Entry 8WDE (electron microscopy, 3.60 A resolution); this record covers chains A and C of the 5 polymer chains in the assembly.

== Chain A (and C) ==
Molecule: Spike glycoprotein
From: Human coronavirus 229E
Notes: chain C of this document is another copy of the same molecule, construct and numbering; everything in this record applies to it too
Chain sequence (1165 residues; numbered 15 to 1179; the number before each row is that of its first residue):
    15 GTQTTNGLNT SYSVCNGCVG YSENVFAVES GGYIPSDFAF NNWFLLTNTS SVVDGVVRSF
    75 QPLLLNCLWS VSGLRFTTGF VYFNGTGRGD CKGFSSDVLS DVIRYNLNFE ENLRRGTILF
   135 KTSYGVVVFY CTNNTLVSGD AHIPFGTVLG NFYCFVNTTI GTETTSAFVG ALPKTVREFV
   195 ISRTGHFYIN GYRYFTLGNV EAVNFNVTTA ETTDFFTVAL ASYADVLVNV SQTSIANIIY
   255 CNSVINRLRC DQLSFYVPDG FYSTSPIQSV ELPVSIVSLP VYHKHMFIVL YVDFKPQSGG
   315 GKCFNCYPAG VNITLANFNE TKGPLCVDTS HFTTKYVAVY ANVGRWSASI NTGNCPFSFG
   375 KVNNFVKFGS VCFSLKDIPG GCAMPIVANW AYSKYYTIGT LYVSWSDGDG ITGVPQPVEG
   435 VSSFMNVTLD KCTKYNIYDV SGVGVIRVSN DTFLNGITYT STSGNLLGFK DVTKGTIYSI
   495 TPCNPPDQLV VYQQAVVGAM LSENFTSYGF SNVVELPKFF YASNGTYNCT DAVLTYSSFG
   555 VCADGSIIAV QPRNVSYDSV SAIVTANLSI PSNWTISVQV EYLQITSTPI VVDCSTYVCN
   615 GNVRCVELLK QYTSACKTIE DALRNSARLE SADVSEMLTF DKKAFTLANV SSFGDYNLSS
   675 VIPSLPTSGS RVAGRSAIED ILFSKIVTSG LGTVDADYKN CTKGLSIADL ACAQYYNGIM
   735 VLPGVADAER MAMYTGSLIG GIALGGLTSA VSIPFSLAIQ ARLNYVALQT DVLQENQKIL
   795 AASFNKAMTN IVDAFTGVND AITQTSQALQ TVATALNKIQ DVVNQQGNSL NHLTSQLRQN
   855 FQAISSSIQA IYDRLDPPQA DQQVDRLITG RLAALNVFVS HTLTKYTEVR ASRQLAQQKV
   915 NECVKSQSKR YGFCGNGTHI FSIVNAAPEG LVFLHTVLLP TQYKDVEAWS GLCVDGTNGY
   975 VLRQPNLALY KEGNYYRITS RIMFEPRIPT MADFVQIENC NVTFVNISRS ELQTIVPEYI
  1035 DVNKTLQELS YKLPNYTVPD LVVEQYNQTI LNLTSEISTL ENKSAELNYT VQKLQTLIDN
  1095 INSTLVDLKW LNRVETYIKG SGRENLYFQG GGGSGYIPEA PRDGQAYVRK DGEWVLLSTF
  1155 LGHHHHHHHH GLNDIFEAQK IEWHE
Unresolved in the structure: 15-36, 150-164, 175-177, 355-356, 392-394, 566-581, 681-684, 759-767, 812-818, 960-1179 (chain C: 15-36, 150-164, 175-177, 311-325, 333-343, 352-358, 361-363, 390-395, 432-433, 566-579, 681-684, 759-767, 813-818, 960-1179)
Disulfides: Cys81-Cys105, Cys145-Cys168, Cys255-Cys264, Cys317-Cys320, Cys340-Cys386, Cys369-Cys396, Cys446-Cys497, Cys543-Cys556, Cys608-Cys630, Cys613-Cys619, Cys715-Cys726, Cys917-Cys928
Covalent attachments: N-acetylglucosamine (NAG) linked to Asn62, Asn98, Asn243, Asn440, Asn518, Asn538, Asn671

== Interface between chain A and chain C ==
Pairs across the interface (113; chain A residue first):
  Thr63(A) with Thr472(C)
  Ser64(A) with Thr472(C), hydrogen bond (backbone-side chain); Thr474(C)
  Ser65(A) with Asn469(C); Gly470(C); Ile471(C); Thr472(C), hydrogen bond (side chain-backbone); Tyr473(C); Thr474(C), hydrogen bond (backbone-backbone)
  Val66(A) with Thr474(C)
  Val67(A) with Tyr473(C), hydrophobic
  Lys188(A) with Val486(C), hydrogen bond (side chain-backbone); Thr487(C), hydrogen bond (side chain-backbone); Lys488(C); Gly489(C)
  Asn204(A) with Leu468(C); Asn469(C), hydrogen bond (backbone-side chain); Gly470(C)
  Gly205(A) with Asn469(C)
  Tyr206(A) with Ile471(C), hydrophobic
  Tyr208(A) with Val486(C)
  Thr247(A) with Phe467(C); Asn469(C), hydrogen bond
  Asp607(A) with Ser277(C), hydrogen bond
  Thr610(A) with Ser279(C)
  Asn614(A) with Asn479(C), hydrogen bond
  Gly615(A) with Gln282(C)
  Val617(A) with Gln282(C)
  Lys624(A) with Arg72(C)
  Gln625(A) with Arg852(C), hydrogen bond (backbone-side chain)
  Tyr626(A) with Gln853(C), hydrogen bond
  Thr627(A) with Leu267(C); Asn845(C); Ser849(C); Arg852(C), hydrogen bond
  Ser628(A) with Asn842(C), hydrogen bond; Asn845(C), hydrogen bond
  Lys631(A) with Gln266(C)
  Thr632(A) with Asn842(C); His895(C)
  Arg638(A) with Phe275(C); Tyr276(C)
  Asn639(A) with Gln839(C), hydrogen bond
  Arg642(A) with Asp273(C)
  Leu643(A) with Glu902(C)
  Ser645(A) with Ser551(C), hydrogen bond (side chain-backbone)
  Ala710(A) with Lys532(C)
  Asp711(A) with Pro531(C); Lys532(C)
  Tyr712(A) with Ser516(C); Lys532(C), hydrogen bond (backbone-backbone)
  Lys713(A) with Ser516(C); Glu529(C), salt bridge; Leu530(C), hydrogen bond (side chain-backbone); Pro531(C), hydrogen bond (side chain-backbone); Lys532(C); Phe533(C); Phe534(C)
  Thr716(A) with Arg461(C); Thr495(C); Ser516(C), hydrogen bond
  Lys717(A) with Arg461(C)
  Gly718(A) with Arg461(C); Ser463(C); Ser493(C), hydrogen bond (backbone-side chain)
  Leu719(A) with Ser463(C), hydrogen bond (backbone-side chain); Asn464(C), hydrogen bond (backbone-backbone)
  Ser720(A) with Ser463(C); Asp465(C), hydrogen bond
  Ile721(A) with Ser463(C); Asp465(C), hydrogen bond (backbone-side chain); Phe467(C), hydrophobic; Gly482(C); Tyr492(C)
  Ala727(A) with Ser475(C)
  Tyr729(A) with Pro499(C); Pro500(C), hydrogen bond (side chain-backbone); Ser516(C)
  Tyr730(A) with Thr495(C), hydrogen bond; Pro496(C)
  Asn731(A) with Ser477(C), hydrogen bond; Asn479(C)
  Met734(A) with Gln502(C)
  Leu736(A) with Tyr550(C)
  Pro737(A) with Lys532(C)
  Val739(A) with Ser551(C)
  Arg744(A) with Gln565(C)
  Met747(A) with Gln565(C)
  Thr848(A) with Ser477(C)
  Leu851(A) with Ser477(C)
  Arg852(A) with Thr476(C), hydrogen bond (side chain-backbone)
  Gln863(A) with Lys448(C); Ser455(C); Gly456(C)
  Ala864(A) with Ser455(C)
  Asp867(A) with Lys375(C); Asn378(C), hydrogen bond (backbone-side chain); Lys448(C), salt bridge; Ser455(C), hydrogen bond
  Arg868(A) with Pro370(C); Phe371(C); Ser372(C), hydrogen bond (backbone-backbone); Lys375(C); Val380(C)
  Leu869(A) with Pro370(C); Phe371(C); Ser372(C); Lys375(C)
  Asp870(A) with Ser372(C)
  Gln873(A) with Thr366(C), hydrogen bond
  Gln876(A) with Gln856(C)
  Arg880(A) with Gln856(C)
  Leu897(A) with Thr898(C)
Other interface residues (no listed pair), chain A (80 interface residues in all): Phe58, Leu59, Phe182, Ala185, Arg191, Gln246, Val605, Ala629, Glu634, Phe654, Cys715, Ala722, Gly732, Asn845, Ser849, Ser861, Asp879, Asn890, Ser894
Other interface residues (no listed pair), chain C (79 interface residues in all): Gly274, Pro294, Cys369, Asn450, Val462, Leu481, Thr549, Asp835, Ser843, His846, Val891, Ser894

== In short ==
80 residues of chain A and 79 residues of chain C are in contact; the contacts include 33 hydrogen bonds and 2
salt bridges. Polar pairs include Lys713(A)-Glu529(C), Asp867(A)-Lys448(C) and Ser64(A)-Thr472(C).
Both chains are Spike glycoprotein (Human coronavirus 229E). Entry 8WDE (CryoEM structure of the spike protein
of human CoV 229E in complex with receptor hAPN (composite ...) was determined by electron microscopy.
